PDB entry 8YL5 | electron microscopy, 3.45 A resolution | chains B and C of the 6 polymer chains in the assembly

== Chain B (and C) ==
Name: SIR2-like domain-containing protein
Organism: Bacillus subtilis
Notes: chain C of this document is another copy of the same molecule, construct and numbering; everything in this record applies to it too
UniProt: A0A162TTM4 (A0A162TTM4_BACIU); residue numbers follow UniProt; this construct covers 1-1005
Sequence (1005 residues; row label = number of the first residue in the row):
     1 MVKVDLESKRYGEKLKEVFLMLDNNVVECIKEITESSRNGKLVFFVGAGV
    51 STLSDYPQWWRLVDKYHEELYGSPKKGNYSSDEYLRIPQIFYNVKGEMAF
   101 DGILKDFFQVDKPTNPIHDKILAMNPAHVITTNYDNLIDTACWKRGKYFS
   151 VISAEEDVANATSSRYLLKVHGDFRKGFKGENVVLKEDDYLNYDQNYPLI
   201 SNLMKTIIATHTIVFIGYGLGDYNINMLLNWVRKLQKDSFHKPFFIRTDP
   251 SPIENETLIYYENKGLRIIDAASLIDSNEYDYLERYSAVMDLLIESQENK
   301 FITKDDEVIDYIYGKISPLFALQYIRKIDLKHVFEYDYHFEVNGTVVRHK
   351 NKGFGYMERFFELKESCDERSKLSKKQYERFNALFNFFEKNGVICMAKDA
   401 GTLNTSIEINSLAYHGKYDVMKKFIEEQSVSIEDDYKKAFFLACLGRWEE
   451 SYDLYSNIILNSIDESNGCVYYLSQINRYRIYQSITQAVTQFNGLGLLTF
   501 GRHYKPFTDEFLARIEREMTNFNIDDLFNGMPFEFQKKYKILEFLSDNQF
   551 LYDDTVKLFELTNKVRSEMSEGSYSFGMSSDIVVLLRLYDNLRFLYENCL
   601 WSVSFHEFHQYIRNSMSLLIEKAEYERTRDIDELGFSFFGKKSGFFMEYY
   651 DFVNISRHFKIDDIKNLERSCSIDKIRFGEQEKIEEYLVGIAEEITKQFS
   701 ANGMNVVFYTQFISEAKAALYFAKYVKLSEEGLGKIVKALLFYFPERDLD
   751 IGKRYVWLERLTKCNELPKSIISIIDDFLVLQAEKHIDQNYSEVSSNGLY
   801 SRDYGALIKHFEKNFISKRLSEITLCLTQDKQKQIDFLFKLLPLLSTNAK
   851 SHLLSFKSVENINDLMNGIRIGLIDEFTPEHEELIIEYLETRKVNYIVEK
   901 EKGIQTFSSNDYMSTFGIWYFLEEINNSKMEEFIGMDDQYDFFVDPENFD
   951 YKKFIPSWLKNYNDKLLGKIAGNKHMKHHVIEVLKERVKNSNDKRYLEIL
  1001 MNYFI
Unresolved in the structure: 1-8 (chain C: 1-13)
Differences from the reference sequence: conflict S643 (Leu in A0A162TTM4)

== How chain B and chain C interact ==
Residue-residue contacts (21):
  L70(B) - E256(C)
  Y71(B) - E254(C)
  Y71(B) - T257(C)  hydrogen bond
  S81(B) - S80(C)
  R86(B) - N226(C)  hydrogen bond
  R86(B) - Y261(C)
  I90(B) - Y260(C)  hydrophobic
  N93(B) - Y260(C)
  V94(B) - I259(C)  hydrophobic
  D188(B) - R233(C)  salt bridge
  L191(B) - N230(C)
  L191(B) - R233(C)
  N226(B) - R86(C)  hydrogen bond
  R233(B) - D188(C)  salt bridge
  E256(B) - L70(C)
  E256(B) - Y71(C)
  T257(B) - Y71(C)  hydrogen bond
  Y260(B) - I90(C)  hydrophobic
  Y260(B) - N93(C)
  Y260(B) - E187(C)
  Y261(B) - R86(C)
Interface residues without a listed pair, chain B (21 interface residues in all): Q89, K95, G221, N230, E254, K264
Interface residues without a listed pair, chain C (22 interface residues in all): D82, Q89, V94, L191, G221

== In short ==
21 residues of chain B face 22 of chain C across their interface; the contacts include 4 hydrogen bonds and 2
salt bridges. Among the polar pairs are D188(B)-R233(C), Y71(B)-T257(C) and R86(B)-N226(C).
Chain B and chain C are both SIR2-like domain-containing protein (Bacillus subtilis); the structure, The
DSR2-DSAD1 complex with DSAD1 on the same sides, was determined by electron microscopy (same publication as
8YKF, 8YLN, 8YLT, 8Z18 and 8ZTR).
